PDB entry 7BV6 | X-ray diffraction, 3.05 A resolution | chains A and B of the 4 polymer chains in the assembly

== Chain A ==
Molecule: Vesicle-associated membrane protein 8
From: Homo sapiens
UniProtKB: Q9BV40 (VAMP8_HUMAN); residue numbers follow UniProt; this construct covers 8-75
Sequence (68 residues; numbered 8 to 75; the number before each row is that of its first residue):
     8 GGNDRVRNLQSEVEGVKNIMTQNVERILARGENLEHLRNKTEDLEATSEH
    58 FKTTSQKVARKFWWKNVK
Not modelled in the structure: 8, 75
Swiss-Prot annotation at these positions:
  - site: Arg-33 (Interaction with STX8)
  - modified residue: Ser-18 (Phosphoserine), Thr-28 (Phosphothreonine), Thr-48 (Phosphothreonine), Thr-54 (Phosphothreonine), Ser-55 (Phosphoserine)
  - lipidation ((Microbial infection) N6-stearoyl lysine): Lys-64, Lys-68
  - mutagenesis: Lys-64 to Lys-68 (Abolished stearoylation in response to S.flexneri infection), Lys-72 (K72R: Does not affect stearoylation in response to S.flexneri infection)

== Chain B ==
Molecule: Syntaxin-17
From: Homo sapiens
UniProtKB: P56962 (STX17_HUMAN); residue numbers follow UniProt; this construct covers 142-228
Sequence (87 residues; each row starts with the number of its first residue):
   142 HTTEAEASSQSLTQIYALPEIPQDQNAAESWETLEADLIELSQLVTDFSL
   192 LVNSQQEKIDSIADHVNSAAVNVEEGTKNLGKAAKYK
Not modelled in the structure: 142-167
Swiss-Prot annotation at these positions:
  - modified residue: Tyr-157 (Phosphotyrosine)
What the authors report for this chain:
  - mutagenesis - F189Q: unchanged binding to GABARAP
  - mutagenesis - D178R: unchanged binding to STX17-SNAP29-VAMP8 SNARE complex

== How chain A and chain B interact ==
Contacting residue pairs (69; chain A residue first):
  Gly-9(A) / Trp-172(B)
  Val-13(A) / Ser-171(B)
  Val-13(A) / Trp-172(B)  hydrophobic
  Leu-16(A) / Leu-175(B)  hydrophobic
  Gln-17(A) / Thr-174(B)  hydrogen bond
  Gln-17(A) / Leu-175(B)  hydrogen bond (side chain-backbone)
  Gln-17(A) / Asp-178(B)
  Val-20(A) / Asp-178(B)
  Val-20(A) / Leu-179(B)  hydrophobic
  Val-20(A) / Leu-182(B)  hydrophobic
  Glu-21(A) / Asp-178(B)
  Val-23(A) / Leu-182(B)
  Lys-24(A) / Asp-178(B)  salt bridge
  Lys-24(A) / Glu-181(B)  salt bridge
  Lys-24(A) / Leu-182(B)
  Lys-24(A) / Leu-185(B)
  Met-27(A) / Leu-185(B)  hydrophobic
  Met-27(A) / Phe-189(B)  hydrophobic
  Thr-28(A) / Leu-185(B)
  Asn-30(A) / Phe-189(B)
  Val-31(A) / Phe-189(B)
  Ile-34(A) / Leu-192(B)  hydrophobic
  Ile-34(A) / Val-193(B)  hydrophobic
  Ile-34(A) / Gln-196(B)  hydrogen bond (backbone-side chain)
  Leu-35(A) / Leu-192(B)  hydrophobic
  Arg-37(A) / Gln-196(B)  hydrogen bond
  Arg-37(A) / Ile-200(B)
  Gly-38(A) / Gln-196(B)
  Gly-38(A) / Lys-199(B)
  Leu-41(A) / Gln-196(B)
  Leu-41(A) / Ile-200(B)  hydrophobic
  Leu-41(A) / Ile-203(B)
  Glu-42(A) / Lys-199(B)
  Leu-44(A) / Ile-203(B)  hydrophobic
  Arg-45(A) / Glu-198(B)  salt bridge
  Arg-45(A) / Lys-199(B)
  Arg-45(A) / Ser-202(B)  hydrogen bond
  Arg-45(A) / Ile-203(B)
  Thr-48(A) / Ile-203(B)
  Thr-48(A) / His-206(B)
  Thr-48(A) / Val-207(B)
  Glu-49(A) / His-206(B)  salt bridge
  Leu-51(A) / Ala-210(B)
  Glu-52(A) / His-206(B)  salt bridge
  Glu-52(A) / Ser-209(B)  hydrogen bond
  Glu-52(A) / Ala-210(B)
  Glu-52(A) / Asn-213(B)
  Ser-55(A) / Ala-210(B)
  Ser-55(A) / Asn-213(B)  hydrogen bond
  Glu-56(A) / Asn-213(B)
  Phe-58(A) / Val-214(B)
  Phe-58(A) / Gly-217(B)
  Phe-58(A) / Thr-218(B)
  Phe-58(A) / Leu-221(B)  hydrophobic
  Lys-59(A) / Asn-213(B)  hydrogen bond
  Lys-59(A) / Glu-216(B)  salt bridge
  Ser-62(A) / Gly-217(B)  hydrogen bond (side chain-backbone)
  Ser-62(A) / Asn-220(B)
  Ser-62(A) / Leu-221(B)
  Gln-63(A) / Asn-220(B)
  Val-65(A) / Ala-224(B)  hydrophobic
  Ala-66(A) / Asn-220(B)
  Ala-66(A) / Ala-224(B)  hydrophobic
  Ala-66(A) / Tyr-227(B)
  Arg-67(A) / Lys-223(B)
  Phe-69(A) / Tyr-227(B)
  Phe-69(A) / Lys-228(B)
  Trp-70(A) / Tyr-227(B)
  Asn-73(A) / Tyr-227(B)
Other interface residues (no listed pair), chain A (37 interface residues in all): Lys-72
Other interface residues (no listed pair), chain B (34 interface residues in all): Val-186
From the paper, about this interface:
  - pairs named by the authors: Arg-37(A)/Gln-196(B)
  - hot spots on chain B (mutagenesis) - L179Q: abolished binding to SNARE core complex
  - hot spots on chain B (mutagenesis) - A210Q, L221Q: decreased binding to core complex

== In short ==
37 residues of chain A face 34 of chain B across their interface, with 9 hydrogen bonds and 6 salt bridges.
Among the polar pairs are Lys-24(A)/Asp-178(B), Lys-24(A)/Glu-181(B) and Arg-45(A)/Glu-198(B). The paper
describes a contact between Arg-37(A) and Gln-196(B). The paper reports that A210Q and L221Q of chain B reduce
binding to core complex; L179Q of chain B abolishes binding to SNARE core complex; 5 substitutions were tested
in all.
Chain A is Vesicle-associated membrane protein 8 and chain B is Syntaxin-17, both from Homo sapiens; the
structure, Crystal structure of the autophagic STX17/SNAP29/VAMP8 SNARE complex, was determined by X-ray
diffraction together with 7BV4 from the same study.
